7PP3 - chains C and D of the 4 polymer chains in the assembly; structure by X-ray diffraction, 2.25 A resolution.

# Chain C (and D)
Protein: Esterase
Organism: uncultured bacterium
Notes: chain D of this document is another copy of the same molecule, construct and numbering; everything in this record applies to it too
Reference sequence: A0A2K8JQ66 (A0A2K8JQ66_9BACT); numbering as in UniProt (aligned over 2-409)
Sequence (429 residues; numbered -18 to 410; the number before each row is that of its first residue; numbers below 1 keep their minus sign (Met-18 is residue -18)):
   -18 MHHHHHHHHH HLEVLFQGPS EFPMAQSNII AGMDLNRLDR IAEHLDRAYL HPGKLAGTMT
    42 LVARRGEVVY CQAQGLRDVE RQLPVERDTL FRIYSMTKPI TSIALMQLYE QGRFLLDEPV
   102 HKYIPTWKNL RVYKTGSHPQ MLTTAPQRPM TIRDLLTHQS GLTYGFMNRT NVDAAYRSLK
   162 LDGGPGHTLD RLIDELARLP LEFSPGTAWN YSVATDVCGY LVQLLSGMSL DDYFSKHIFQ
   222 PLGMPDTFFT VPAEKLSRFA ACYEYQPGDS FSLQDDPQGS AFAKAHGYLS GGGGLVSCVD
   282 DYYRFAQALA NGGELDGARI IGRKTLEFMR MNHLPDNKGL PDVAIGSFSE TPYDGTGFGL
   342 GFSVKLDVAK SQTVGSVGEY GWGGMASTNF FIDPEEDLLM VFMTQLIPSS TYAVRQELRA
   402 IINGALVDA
Unresolved in the structure: -18 to 7, 410 (chain D: -18 to 8, 410)
Construct notes: initiating methionine (-18); expression tag (-17 to 1); insertion (410)
Reported in the primary citation:
  - catalytic residues: Ser76, Lys79, Tyr192
  - mutagenesis - F147A: decreased catalytic activity
  - binding site for glycerol: Tyr145, Tyr192, Asp197, Tyr334, Met366, Ser390
  - mutagenesis - Y334S: increased catalytic activity (14 were hydrolysed at higher rates)
  - specificity-determining residues: Tyr334
  - specificity-determining residues: Ser193, Val194 (proposed by the authors, not directly observed)

# Chain C / chain D interface
Residue-residue contacts (44; chain C residue first):
  Arg18(C) with Glu91(D), salt bridge; Arg300(D); Gly303(D)
  Arg21(C) with Glu91(D); Gln92(D)
  His25(C) with Gln92(D); Gly93(D), hydrogen bond (side chain-backbone)
  Arg28(C) with Gln92(D); Arg94(D)
  Arg45(C) with Arg304(D)
  Val349(C) with Phe309(D), hydrophobic; Met312(D), hydrophobic
  Ala350(C) with Arg134(D), hydrogen bond (backbone-side chain); Asn313(D)
  Gln353(C) with Leu97(D); Asp98(D); Arg134(D); Phe309(D)
  Thr354(C) with Tyr90(D); Phe309(D)
  Val355(C) with Tyr90(D), hydrogen bond (backbone-side chain); Lys305(D); Phe309(D)
  Gly356(C) with Lys305(D)
  Ser357(C) with Lys305(D), hydrogen bond
  Glu376(C) with Lys305(D), salt bridge
  Glu377(C) with Arg304(D), salt bridge; Lys305(D), salt bridge
  Ala394(C) with Leu96(D), hydrophobic
  Gln397(C) with Leu96(D)
  Glu398(C) with Gly93(D); Leu96(D)
  Ala401(C) with Tyr90(D); Glu91(D)
  Ile402(C) with Glu91(D); Gln92(D); Gly93(D)
  Asn404(C) with Lys305(D)
  Gly405(C) with Glu91(D); Gly303(D); Thr306(D)
  Leu407(C) with Arg304(D)
  Val408(C) with Arg300(D)
  Asp409(C) with Arg304(D), salt bridge
Interface residues without a listed pair, chain C (25 interface residues in all): Lys351
Interface residues without a listed pair, chain D (21 interface residues in all): Glu99, Ile302, Glu308, His314

# Overview
25 residues of chain C face 21 of chain D across their interface, with 4 hydrogen bonds and 5 salt bridges.
Among the polar pairs are Arg18(C)-Glu91(D), Glu376(C)-Lys305(D) and Glu377(C)-Arg304(D). From the paper:
catalytic residues Ser76(C), Lys79(C) and Tyr192(C); F147A of chain C reduces catalytic activity.
Both chains are Esterase (uncultured bacterium). Entry 7PP3 (Structure of ester-hydrolase EH7 from the
metagenome of marine sediments at milazzo harbor (sicily, italy)) was determined by X-ray diffraction together
with 7PP8 from the same study.
